Entry 4F99 (X-ray diffraction, 2.33 A resolution); this record covers chains A and B.

[Chain A]
Molecule: Cell division cycle 7-related protein kinase
Source organism: Homo sapiens
Notes: EC 2.7.11.1
UniProt: O00311 (CDC7_HUMAN); the construct lacks a stretch of the UniProt sequence and is renumbered around it, so the offset changes along the chain: 37-220 = UniProt 37-220; 353-359 = UniProt 221-227; 360-466 = UniProt 360-466; 513-529 = UniProt 467-483; 1 more segments
Amino-acid sequence (361 residues; each row starts with the number of its first residue; note: 178 numbers in that range are skipped by the numbering (no residue carries them; nothing is unmodelled there)):
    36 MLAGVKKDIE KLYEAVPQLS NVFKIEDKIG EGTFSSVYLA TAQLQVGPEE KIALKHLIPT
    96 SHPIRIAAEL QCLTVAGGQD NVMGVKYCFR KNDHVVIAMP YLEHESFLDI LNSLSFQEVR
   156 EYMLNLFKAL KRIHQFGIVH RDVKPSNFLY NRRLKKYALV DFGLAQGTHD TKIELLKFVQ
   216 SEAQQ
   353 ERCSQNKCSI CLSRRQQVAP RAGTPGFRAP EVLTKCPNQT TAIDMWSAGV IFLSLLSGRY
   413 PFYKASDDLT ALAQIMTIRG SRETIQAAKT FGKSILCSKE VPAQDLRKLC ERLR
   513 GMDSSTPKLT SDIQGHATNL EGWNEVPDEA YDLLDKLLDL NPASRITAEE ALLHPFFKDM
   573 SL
Disordered / not traced: 36-40, 353-372, 513-534, 573-574
Sequence notes: expression tag (36)
UniProt features mapped onto this chain:
  - active site: Asp-177 (Proton acceptor)
  - binding site (ATP): Ile-64 to Val-72, Lys-90
Metal / ion sites: Mg2+: Asn-182, Asp-196 (together with ADP)
Residues lining bound ligands: ADP (adenosine-5'-diphosphate): Ile-64, Gly-65, Glu-66, Gly-67, Ser-70, Val-72, Ala-88, Lys-90, Met-118, Met-134, Pro-135, Tyr-136, Leu-137, His-139, Ser-181, Asn-182, Leu-184, Val-195, Asp-196

[Chain B]
Molecule: Protein DBF4 homolog A
Source organism: Homo sapiens
UniProt: Q9UBU7 (DBF4A_HUMAN); residue numbers follow UniProt; this construct covers 210-350
Amino-acid sequence (144 residues; numbered 207 to 350; the number before each row is that of its first residue):
   207 GPGTRTGRLK KPFVKVEDMS QLYRPFYLQL TNMPFINYSI QKPCSPFDVD KPSSMQKQTQ
   267 VKLRIQTDGD KYGGTSIQLQ LKEKKKKGYC ECCLQKYEDL ETHLLSEQHR NFAQSNQYQV
   327 VDDIVSKLVF DFVEYEKDTP KKKR
Disordered / not traced: 207-213, 255-293, 343-350
Sequence notes: expression tag (207-209)
UniProt features mapped onto this chain:
  - zinc finger: Glu-289 to Asp-337 (DBF4-type)
  - binding site (Zn(2+)): Cys-296, Cys-299, His-309, His-315
  - modified residue: Thr-273 (Phosphothreonine), Ser-312 (Phosphoserine), Thr-345 (Phosphothreonine)
Metal / ion sites: Zn2+: Cys-296, Cys-299, His-309, His-315

[How chain A and chain B interact]
Contacting residue pairs (129):
  Asn-56(A) / Val-339(B)
  Asn-56(A) / Glu-340(B)
  Asn-56(A) / Tyr-341(B)  hydrogen bond (backbone-backbone)
  Val-57(A) / Phe-336(B)  hydrophobic
  Val-57(A) / Phe-338(B)  hydrophobic
  Val-57(A) / Glu-340(B)
  Phe-69(A) / Glu-297(B)
  Ala-77(A) / Phe-338(B)  hydrophobic
  Gln-78(A) / Phe-338(B)
  Gln-78(A) / Val-339(B)  hydrogen bond (backbone-backbone)
  Gln-78(A) / Tyr-341(B)
  Leu-79(A) / Asp-337(B)
  Leu-79(A) / Val-339(B)
  Gln-80(A) / Phe-336(B)
  Gln-80(A) / Asp-337(B)  hydrogen bond (backbone-backbone)
  Gln-80(A) / Phe-338(B)  hydrogen bond (side chain-backbone)
  Gln-80(A) / Val-339(B)
  Ile-87(A) / Phe-338(B)  hydrophobic
  Pro-94(A) / Leu-310(B)  hydrophobic
  Pro-94(A) / His-315(B)
  Thr-95(A) / Cys-296(B)
  Thr-95(A) / Glu-297(B)  hydrogen bond (backbone-backbone)
  Thr-95(A) / Cys-298(B)
  Thr-95(A) / Tyr-303(B)
  Thr-95(A) / Leu-306(B)
  Ser-96(A) / Glu-297(B)
  Ser-96(A) / Cys-298(B)  hydrogen bond (backbone-side chain)
  His-97(A) / Glu-297(B)  hydrogen bond (backbone-side chain)
  His-97(A) / Cys-298(B)
  Pro-98(A) / Phe-318(B)
  Pro-98(A) / Gln-323(B)
  Pro-98(A) / Val-326(B)
  Pro-98(A) / Val-327(B)
  Ile-99(A) / Val-326(B)  hydrophobic
  Ile-101(A) / Val-327(B)  hydrophobic
  Ala-102(A) / Val-326(B)
  Ala-102(A) / Val-327(B)
  Ala-102(A) / Ile-330(B)
  Leu-105(A) / Ile-330(B)  hydrophobic
  Leu-105(A) / Val-331(B)  hydrophobic
  Thr-109(A) / Ile-330(B)
  Thr-109(A) / Lys-333(B)
  Thr-109(A) / Leu-334(B)
  Lys-121(A) / Val-335(B)
  Lys-121(A) / Asp-337(B)  salt bridge
  Lys-121(A) / Phe-338(B)
  Tyr-122(A) / Val-331(B)
  Tyr-122(A) / Leu-334(B)
  Tyr-122(A) / Val-335(B)
  Tyr-122(A) / Phe-336(B)  hydrophobic
  Tyr-122(A) / Phe-338(B)  hydrophobic
  Cys-123(A) / Val-331(B)  hydrophobic
  Phe-124(A) / Phe-336(B)  hydrophobic
  Arg-125(A) / Tyr-324(B)
  Arg-125(A) / Asp-328(B)  salt bridge
  Asn-127(A) / Ala-319(B)  hydrogen bond (side chain-backbone)
  Asn-127(A) / Gln-320(B)
  Asn-127(A) / Tyr-324(B)
  Asp-128(A) / His-315(B)  salt bridge
  Asp-128(A) / Ala-319(B)
  Asp-128(A) / Tyr-324(B)
  Leu-143(A) / Pro-249(B)  hydrophobic
  Leu-146(A) / Pro-249(B)  hydrophobic
  Asn-147(A) / Lys-248(B)
  Asn-147(A) / Pro-249(B)
  Leu-210(A) / Val-326(B)  hydrophobic
  Leu-210(A) / Ile-330(B)  hydrophobic
  Ala-218(A) / Tyr-229(B)  hydrogen bond (backbone-side chain)
  Leu-385(A) / Phe-232(B)
  Thr-386(A) / Phe-232(B)
  Lys-387(A) / Tyr-229(B)
  Lys-387(A) / Phe-232(B)
  Gly-410(A) / Lys-248(B)
  Gly-410(A) / Pro-249(B)
  Arg-411(A) / Tyr-244(B)
  Arg-411(A) / Ile-246(B)  hydrogen bond (side chain-backbone)
  Arg-411(A) / Gln-247(B)  hydrogen bond (side chain-backbone)
  Arg-411(A) / Lys-248(B)
  Arg-411(A) / Pro-249(B)
  Arg-411(A) / Cys-250(B)  hydrogen bond (side chain-backbone)
  Arg-411(A) / Pro-252(B)
  Tyr-412(A) / Pro-249(B)  hydrogen bond (backbone-backbone)
  Pro-413(A) / Ser-251(B)  hydrogen bond (backbone-side chain)
  Phe-414(A) / Ser-251(B)  hydrogen bond (backbone-side chain)
  Phe-414(A) / Pro-252(B)
  Phe-414(A) / Phe-253(B)
  Tyr-415(A) / Phe-253(B)  hydrophobic
  Lys-416(A) / Ser-251(B)
  Lys-416(A) / Asp-254(B)  salt bridge
  Leu-421(A) / Val-222(B)  hydrophobic
  Leu-421(A) / Phe-232(B)  hydrophobic
  Leu-421(A) / Tyr-233(B)
  Leu-421(A) / Leu-234(B)
  Thr-422(A) / Leu-234(B)
  Ala-425(A) / Leu-234(B)  hydrophobic
  Ala-425(A) / Pro-240(B)  hydrophobic
  Gln-426(A) / Pro-240(B)
  Gln-426(A) / Phe-253(B)
  Met-428(A) / Val-220(B)  hydrophobic
  Thr-429(A) / Pro-240(B)
  Thr-429(A) / Ile-242(B)
  Ile-430(A) / Ile-242(B)  hydrophobic
  Ile-430(A) / Phe-253(B)  hydrophobic
  Lys-441(A) / Met-225(B)
  Gly-444(A) / Asp-224(B)
  Gly-444(A) / Met-225(B)  hydrogen bond (backbone-backbone)
  Lys-445(A) / Glu-223(B)
  Lys-445(A) / Asp-224(B)  salt bridge
  Lys-445(A) / Met-225(B)
  Lys-445(A) / Tyr-229(B)
  Ser-446(A) / Lys-221(B)
  Ser-446(A) / Val-222(B)
  Ser-446(A) / Glu-223(B)  hydrogen bond (backbone-backbone)
  Ser-446(A) / Met-225(B)
  Ile-447(A) / Lys-221(B)
  Leu-448(A) / Phe-219(B)  hydrophobic
  Leu-448(A) / Val-220(B)
  Leu-448(A) / Lys-221(B)  hydrogen bond (backbone-backbone)
  Cys-449(A) / Phe-219(B)
  Ser-450(A) / Lys-217(B)
  Ser-450(A) / Pro-218(B)
  Ser-450(A) / Phe-219(B)  hydrogen bond (backbone-backbone)
  Gln-456(A) / Ile-242(B)
  Leu-461(A) / Tyr-244(B)
  Arg-464(A) / Tyr-244(B)
  Leu-465(A) / Tyr-244(B)  hydrophobic
  Leu-465(A) / Lys-248(B)
  Leu-465(A) / Pro-252(B)  hydrophobic
  Arg-466(A) / Lys-248(B)
Other interface residues (no listed pair), chain A (70 interface residues in all): Phe-58, Ile-93, Arg-100, Gln-106, Val-120, Val-130, Gln-219, Asp-419, Leu-424, Lys-451
Other interface residues (no listed pair), chain B (58 interface residues in all): Leu-236, Met-239, Asn-243, Tyr-295, His-309, Ser-321, Glu-342

[In short]
70 residues of chain A face 58 of chain B across their interface; the contacts include 19 hydrogen bonds and 5
salt bridges. Polar pairs include Lys-121(A)/Asp-337(B), Arg-125(A)/Asp-328(B) and Asp-128(A)/His-315(B).
Bound to chain A: ADP.
Chain A is Cell division cycle 7-related protein kinase and chain B is Protein DBF4 homolog A, both from Homo
sapiens; the structure, Human CDC7 kinase in complex with DBF4 and nucleotide, was determined by X-ray
diffraction together with 4F9A, 4F9B and 4F9C from the same study.
